PDB entry 5IFF | X-ray diffraction, 1.90 A resolution | chains B and C of the 3 polymer chains in the assembly

[Chain B]
Molecule: Uncharacterized protein
Source organism: Pyrococcus abyssi
Reference sequence: Q9V2B6 (Q9V2B6_PYRAB); residues 8-226 here = UniProt positions 8-226
Sequence (220 residues; numbered 7 to 226; the number before each row is that of its first residue):
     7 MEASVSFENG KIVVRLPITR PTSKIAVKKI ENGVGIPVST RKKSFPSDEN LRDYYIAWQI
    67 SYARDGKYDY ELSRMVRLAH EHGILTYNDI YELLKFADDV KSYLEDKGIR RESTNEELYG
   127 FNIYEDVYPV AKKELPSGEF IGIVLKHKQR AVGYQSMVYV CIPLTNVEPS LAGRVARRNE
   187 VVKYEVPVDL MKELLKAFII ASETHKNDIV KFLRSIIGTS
Not modelled in the structure: 7, 53-56, 224-226
Differences from the reference sequence: initiating methionine (7); engineered mutation Ala32 (Arg in Q9V2B6), Ala63 (Glu in Q9V2B6)
Reported in the primary citation:
  - contacts within the chain: Arg70-Asp71 (salt bridge)
  - binding site for the 20-nt DNA strand (chain C): Thr25, Arg26, Ser29, Lys30, Ser45, Thr46, Arg47, Lys48, Lys49, Ser50, Gln155, Arg156, Ala157, Val158, Arg184, Asn185
  - conformationally variable residues (loop rearrangement): Arg26
  - mutagenesis - Y68F/R70D, Y68F/R70D/D71R: unchanged binding to nonspecific dsDNA
  - mutagenesis - R26A/Y68F, Y68F/R70D, Y68F/D71R, Y68F/R70D/D71R: decreased catalytic activity on 3000 bp dsDNA
  - mutagenesis - R26A/Y68F, Y68F/D71R: decreased catalytic activity on 24 bp dsDNA
  - mutagenesis - Y68F/R70D: increased catalytic activity on 24 bp dsDNA
  - mutagenesis - R26A/Y68F, Y68F/R70D, Y68F/D71R: decreased catalytic activity on 500 bp

[Chain C]
Molecule: 20-nt DNA strand
Sequence (20 nucleotides; numbered 1 to 20; the number before each row is that of its first residue):
     1 GCACTAGTTC GAACTAGTGC

[Interface between chain B and chain C]
Contacting residue pairs - 6 pairs, chain B then chain C:
  Glu8(B) - DT8(C)  phosphate contact
  Arg26(B) - DG7(C)  sugar contact
  Thr28(B) - DT8(C)  sugar contact
  Thr28(B) - DT9(C)  phosphate contact
  Ser29(B) - DT9(C)  hydrogen bond to the phosphate
  Arg156(B) - DA13(C)  base contact
Also at the interface, not in a pair above, chain B (6 interface residues in all): Lys30
Also at the interface, not in a pair above, chain C (6 interface residues in all): DC10, DC14

[Overview]
The chain B/chain C interface involves 6 residues from each chain, with 1 hydrogen bond. Its one
hydrogen-bonded contact is Ser29(B)-DT9(C). From the paper: a binding site for the 20-nt DNA strand (chain C)
at Thr25(B), Arg26(B) and Ser29(B) among others; R26A/Y68F, Y68F/R70D and Y68F/D71R of chain B, among others,
reduce catalytic activity on 3000 bp dsDNA.
Here chain B is Uncharacterized protein (Pyrococcus abyssi) and chain C is a 20-nt DNA strand. Entry 5IFF
(Crystal structure of R.PabI-nonspecific DNA complex) was determined by X-ray diffraction.
